1YAU - chains I and J of the 21 polymer chains in the assembly; structure by X-ray diffraction, 2.40 A resolution.

== Chain I (and J) ==
Protein: Proteasome beta subunit
Source organism: Thermoplasma acidophilum
Notes: EC 3.4.25.1; chain J of this document is another copy of the same molecule, construct and numbering; everything in this record applies to it too
Reference sequence: P28061 (PSMB_THEAC); residues -7 to 203 here correspond to UniProt positions 1-211 (UniProt number = residue number + 8)
Chain sequence (217 residues; numbered -7 to 209; the number before each row is that of its first residue; numbers below 1 keep their minus sign (Met-7 is residue -7)):
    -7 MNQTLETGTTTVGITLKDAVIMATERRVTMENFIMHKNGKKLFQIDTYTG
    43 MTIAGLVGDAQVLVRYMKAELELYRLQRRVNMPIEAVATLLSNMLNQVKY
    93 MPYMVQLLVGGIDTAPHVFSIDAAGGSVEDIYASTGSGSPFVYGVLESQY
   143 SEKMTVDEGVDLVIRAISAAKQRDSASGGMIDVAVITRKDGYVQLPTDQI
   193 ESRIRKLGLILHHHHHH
Not modelled in the structure: -7 to 0, 204-209
Differences from the reference sequence: expression tag (204-209)
UniProt features mapped onto this chain:
  - active site: Thr1 (Nucleophile)

== How chain I and chain J interact ==
Pairs across the interface (30):
  Phe25(I) - Ser131(J)
  Phe25(I) - Pro132(J)  hydrophobic
  Phe25(I) - Tyr135(J)  hydrophobic
  Met27(I) - Gln98(J)
  Met27(I) - Asp122(J)
  Met27(I) - Ser126(J)
  Met27(I) - Tyr135(J)
  His28(I) - Ser112(J)
  His28(I) - Val120(J)
  His28(I) - Asp122(J)  salt bridge
  Lys29(I) - Glu139(J)  salt bridge
  Leu48(I) - Ala116(J)  hydrophobic
  Val49(I) - Gly118(J)
  Gly50(I) - Asn88(J)
  Gly50(I) - Ala116(J)
  Gly50(I) - Gly117(J)
  Gly50(I) - Gly118(J)
  Asp51(I) - Asn88(J)  hydrogen bond
  Asp51(I) - Lys91(J)  salt bridge
  Gln53(I) - Gly117(J)
  Gln53(I) - Gly118(J)
  Gln53(I) - Ser119(J)  hydrogen bond (side chain-backbone)
  Val54(I) - Asn85(J)
  Val54(I) - Asn88(J)
  Arg57(I) - Thr81(J)
  Arg57(I) - Ser84(J)  hydrogen bond
  Arg57(I) - Asn85(J)  hydrogen bond
  Met93(I) - Tyr92(J)
  Pro94(I) - Lys91(J)
  Pro94(I) - Tyr92(J)  hydrogen bond (backbone-side chain)
Interface residues without a listed pair, chain I (16 interface residues in all): Val20, Gly31, Met96

== Summary ==
The interface between chain I and chain J involves 16 residues on one side and 19 on the other; the contacts
include 5 hydrogen bonds and 3 salt bridges. Polar pairs include His28(I)-Asp122(J), Lys29(I)-Glu139(J) and
Asp51(I)-Lys91(J). From UniProt: active-site residue Thr1(I) on chain I.
Chain I and chain J are both Proteasome beta subunit (Thermoplasma acidophilum); the structure, Structure of
Archeabacterial 20S proteasome- PA26 complex, was determined by X-ray diffraction (same publication as 1Z7Q,
1YA7 and 1YAR).
